7CWU - chains B and L of the 15 polymer chains in the assembly; structure by electron microscopy, 3.50 A resolution.

Chain B:
Protein: Spike glycoprotein
Organism: Severe acute respiratory syndrome coronavirus 2
Reference sequence: P0DTC2 (SPIKE_SARS2); numbering as in UniProt (aligned over 1-1273)
Sequence (1273 residues; numbered 1 to 1273; the number before each row is that of its first residue):
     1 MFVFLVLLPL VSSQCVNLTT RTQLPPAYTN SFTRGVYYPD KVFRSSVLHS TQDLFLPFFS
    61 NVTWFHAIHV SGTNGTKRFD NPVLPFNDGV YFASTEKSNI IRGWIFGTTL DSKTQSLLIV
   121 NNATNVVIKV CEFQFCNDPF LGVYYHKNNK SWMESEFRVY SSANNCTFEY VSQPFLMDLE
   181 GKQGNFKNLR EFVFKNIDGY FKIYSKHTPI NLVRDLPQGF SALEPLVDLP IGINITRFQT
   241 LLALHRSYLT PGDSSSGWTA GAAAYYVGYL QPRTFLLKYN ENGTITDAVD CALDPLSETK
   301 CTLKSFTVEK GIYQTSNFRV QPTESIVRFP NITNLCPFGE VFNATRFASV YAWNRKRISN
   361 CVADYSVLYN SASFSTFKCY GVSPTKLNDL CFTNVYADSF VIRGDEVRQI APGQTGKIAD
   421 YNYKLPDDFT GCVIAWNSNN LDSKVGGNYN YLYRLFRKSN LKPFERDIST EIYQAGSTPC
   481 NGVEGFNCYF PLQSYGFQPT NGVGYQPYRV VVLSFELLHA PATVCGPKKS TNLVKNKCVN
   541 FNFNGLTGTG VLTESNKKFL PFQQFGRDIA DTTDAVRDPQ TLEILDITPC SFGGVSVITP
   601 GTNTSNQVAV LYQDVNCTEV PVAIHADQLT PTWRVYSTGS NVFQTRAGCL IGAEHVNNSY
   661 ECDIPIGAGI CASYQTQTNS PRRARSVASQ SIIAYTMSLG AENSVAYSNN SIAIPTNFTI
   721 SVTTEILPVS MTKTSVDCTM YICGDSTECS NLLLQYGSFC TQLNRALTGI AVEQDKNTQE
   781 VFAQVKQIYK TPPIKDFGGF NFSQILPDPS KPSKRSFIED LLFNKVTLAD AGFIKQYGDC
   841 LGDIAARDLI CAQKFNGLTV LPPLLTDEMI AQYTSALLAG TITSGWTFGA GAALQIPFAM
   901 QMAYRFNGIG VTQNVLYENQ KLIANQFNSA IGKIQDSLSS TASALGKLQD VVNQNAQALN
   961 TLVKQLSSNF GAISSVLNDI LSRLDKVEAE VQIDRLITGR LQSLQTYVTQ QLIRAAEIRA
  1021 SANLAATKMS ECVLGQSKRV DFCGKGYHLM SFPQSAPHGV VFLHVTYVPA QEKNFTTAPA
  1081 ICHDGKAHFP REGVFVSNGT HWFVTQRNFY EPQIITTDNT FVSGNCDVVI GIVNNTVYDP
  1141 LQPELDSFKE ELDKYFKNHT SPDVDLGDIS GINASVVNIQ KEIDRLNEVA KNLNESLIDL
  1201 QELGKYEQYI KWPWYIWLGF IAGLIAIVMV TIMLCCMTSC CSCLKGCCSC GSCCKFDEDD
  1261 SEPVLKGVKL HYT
Unresolved in the structure: 1-13, 252-255, 333, 528, 621-640, 677-688, 828-847, 1148-1273
Swiss-Prot annotation at these positions:
  - region: Asn280 to Cys301 (Putative superantigen), Arg403 to Asp405 (Integrin-binding motif), Asn448 to Phe456 (Immunodominant HLA epitope recognized by the CD8+), Pro681 to Ala684 (Putative superantigen), Ser816 to Tyr837 (Fusion peptide 1), Lys835 to Phe855 (Fusion peptide 2), Asp1163 to Glu1202 (Heptad repeat 2)
  - motif: Met1237 to Cys1241 (Binding to host endocytosis trafficking protein SNX27), Asp1257 to Glu1262 (Diacidic ER export motif (host COPII)), Ser1261 to Gly1267 (Binding to host plasma membrane localising/FERM domain proteins), Lys1269 to Thr1273 (KxHxx, ER retrieval signal (COPI))
  - site (Cleavage): Arg685, Ser686, Arg815, Ser816
  - lipidation (S-palmitoyl cysteine): Cys1235, Cys1236, Cys1240, Cys1241, Cys1243, Cys1247, Cys1248, Cys1250, Cys1253, Cys1254
  - glycosylation: Asn17 (N-linked (GlcNAc...) (complex) asparagine), Asn61 (N-linked (GlcNAc...) (hybrid) asparagine), Asn74 (N-linked (GlcNAc...) (complex) asparagine), Asn122 (N-linked (GlcNAc...) (hybrid) asparagine), Asn149 (N-linked (GlcNAc...) (complex) asparagine), Asn165 (N-linked (GlcNAc...) (complex) asparagine), Asn234 (N-linked (GlcNAc...) (high mannose) asparagine), Asn282 (N-linked (GlcNAc...) (complex) asparagine), Thr323 (O-linked (GalNAc) threonine), Ser325 (O-linked (HexNAc...) serine), Asn331 (N-linked (GlcNAc...) (complex) asparagine), Asn343 (N-linked (GlcNAc...) (complex) asparagine), Asn603 (N-linked (GlcNAc...) (hybrid) asparagine), Asn616 (N-linked (GlcNAc...) (complex) asparagine), Asn657 (N-linked (GlcNAc...) (complex) asparagine), Thr676 (O-linked (GlcNAc...) threonine), Thr678 (O-linked (GlcNAc...) threonine), Asn709 (N-linked (GlcNAc...) (high mannose) asparagine), Asn717 (N-linked (GlcNAc...) (hybrid) asparagine), Asn801 (N-linked (GlcNAc...) (hybrid) asparagine) and 6 more in UniProt
  - natural variant: Leu5 (L5F: In strain: Iota/B.1.526), Ser13 (S13I: In strain: Epsilon/B.1.427/B.1.429), Leu18 (L18F: In strain: Beta/B.1.351, Gamma/P.1 and 1 more), Thr19 (T19I: In strain: Omicron/BQ.1.1, Omicron/XBB.1.5 and 1 more; T19R: In strain: Delta/B.1.617.2, Omicron/BA.2 and 4 more), Thr20 (T20N: In strain: Gamma/P.1), Leu24 to Ala27 (sequence variant, change not given here; In strain: Omicron/BA.2, Omicron/BA.2.12.1 and 6 more), Pro26 (P26S: In strain: Gamma/P.1), Gln52 (Q52H: In strain: Omicron/EG.5.1), Ala67 (A67V: In strain: Eta/B.1.525, Omicron/BA.1), His69 to Val70 (deletion: In strain: Alpha/B.1.1.7, Eta/B.1.525 and 5 more), Gly75 (G75V: In strain: Lambda/C.37), Thr76 (T76I: In strain: Lambda/C.37), 83 further natural variant entries in UniProt
  - mutagenesis: His69 to Val70 (Increased incorporation of cleaved spike into virions), Asn121 (N121Q: Partial loss of biliverdin affinity), Arg190 (R190K: Partial loss of biliverdin affinity), Asn234 (N234Q: Increased resistance to neutralizing antibodies), Asn331 (N331Q: Reduced viral infectivity), Asn343 (N343Q: Reduced viral infectivity), Leu452 (L452R: Increased resistance to neutralizing antibodies. Decreases HLA binding to NF9 epitope. Increased binding affinity to human ACE2), Tyr453 (Y453F: Decreased HLA binding to NF9 epitope. Increased binding affinity to human ACE2), Ala475 (A475V: Increased resistance to neutralizing antibodies), Val483 (V483A: Increased resistance to neutralizing antibodies), Glu484 (E484D: Increased replication in human TMEM106B overexpressing cells), Phe490 (F490L: Increased resistance to neutralizing antibodies and human covalescent sera neutralization), 17 further mutagenesis entries in UniProt
Disulfides: Cys15-Cys136, Cys131-Cys166, Cys291-Cys301, Cys336-Cys361, Cys379-Cys432, Cys391-Cys525, Cys480-Cys488, Cys617-Cys649, Cys662-Cys671, Cys738-Cys760, Cys743-Cys749, Cys1032-Cys1043, Cys1082-Cys1126
Covalently attached groups: N-acetylglucosamine (NAG) linked to Asn234, Asn603, Asn616, Asn657, Asn709, Asn717, Asn801, Asn1074, Asn1098, Asn1134

Chain L:
Protein: light chain of P17 Fab
Organism: Homo sapiens
Notes: antibody fragment or engineered binder
Sequence (108 residues; each row starts with the number of its first residue; numbering starts at 0):
     0 GDIQLTQSPS SLSASVGDRV TITCRASQSI SSYLNWYQQK PGKAPKLLIY AASSLQSGVP
    60 SRFSGSGSGT DFTLTISSLQ PEDFATYYCQ QSYSTPRTFG QGTKVEIK
Disulfides: Cys23-Cys88

Chain B / chain L interface:
Pairs across the interface (8; chain B residue first):
  Glu484(B) with Arg96(L), hydrogen bond (backbone-side chain)
  Gly485(B) with Tyr32(L); Ser91(L); Tyr92(L); Arg96(L)
  Phe486(B) with Tyr32(L), hydrophobic; Tyr92(L), hydrogen bond (backbone-backbone)
  Tyr489(B) with Tyr32(L)
Interface residues without a listed pair, chain B (7 interface residues in all): Val483, Asn487, Cys488
Interface residues without a listed pair, chain L (6 interface residues in all): Ser30, Thr94

In short:
Chain B and chain L form an interface of 7 and 6 residues respectively, with 2 hydrogen bonds. Among the polar
pairs are Glu484(B)-Arg96(L) and Phe486(B)-Tyr92(L). N-acetylglucosamine is covalently linked to Asn234(B),
Asn603(B), Asn616(B), Asn657(B), Asn709(B) and Asn717(B) and 4 more.
Chain B is Spike glycoprotein (Severe acute respiratory syndrome coronavirus 2) and chain L is light chain of
P17 Fab (Homo sapiens); the structure, SARS-CoV-2 spike proteins trimer in complex with P17 and FC05 Fabs
cocktail, was determined by electron microscopy together with 7CWT and 7CWS from the same study.
